PDB entry 8E8Y | electron microscopy, 2.50 A resolution | chains 2 and L of the 6 polymer chains in the assembly

[Chain 2]
Name: Capsid protein VP2
From: Human poliovirus 2 strain Sabin
Reference sequence: Q8B3S1 (Q8B3S1_9ENTO); residues 10-271 here correspond to UniProt positions 79-340 (UniProt number = residue number + 69)
Sequence (262 residues; row label = number of the first residue in the row):
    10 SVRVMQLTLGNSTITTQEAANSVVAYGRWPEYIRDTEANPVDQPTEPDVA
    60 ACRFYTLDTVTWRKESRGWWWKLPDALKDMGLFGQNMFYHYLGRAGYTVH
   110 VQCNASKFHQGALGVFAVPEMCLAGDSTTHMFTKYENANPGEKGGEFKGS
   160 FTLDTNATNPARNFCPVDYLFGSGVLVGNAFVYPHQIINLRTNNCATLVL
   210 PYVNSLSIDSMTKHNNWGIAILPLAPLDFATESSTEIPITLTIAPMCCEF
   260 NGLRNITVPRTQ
Sequence notes: conflict V11 (Asp80 in Q8B3S1)

[Chain L]
Name: 9H2 Fab light chain
From: Homo sapiens
Notes: antibody fragment or engineered binder
Sequence (109 residues; each row starts with the number of its first residue):
    21 SALTQPASVSGSPGQSITISCTGTITDIGYYNYVSWYQQHPGKAPKLIIF
    71 DVTNRPSGVSDRFSGSKSGNTASLTISGLQAEDEGDYYCFSHRSNNIRVF
   121 GGGTKLTVL
Cystine bridges: C41-C109

[Chain 2 / chain L interface]
Pairs across the interface (7):
  T137(2) with N115(L)
  T138(2) with T46(L); S114(L); N115(L), hydrogen bond
  H139(2) with T46(L); S114(L)
  F141(2) with T46(L)
Other interface residues (no listed pair), chain 2 (5 interface residues in all): A166
Other interface residues (no listed pair), chain L (5 interface residues in all): S21, I45

[In short]
The chain 2/chain L interface involves 5 residues from each chain, with 1 hydrogen bond. Its one
hydrogen-bonded contact is T138(2)-N115(L).
Chain 2 is Capsid protein VP2 (Human poliovirus 2 strain Sabin) and chain L is 9H2 Fab light chain (Homo
sapiens); the structure, 9H2 Fab-Sabin poliovirus 2 complex, was determined by electron microscopy together
with 8E8L, 8E8R, 8E8S, 8E8X and 8E8Z from the same study.
